Entry 1K5N (X-ray diffraction, 1.09 A resolution); this record covers chains A and C of the 3 polymer chains in the assembly.

== Chain A ==
Molecule: major histocompatibility complex molecule HLA-B*2709
Organism: Homo sapiens
Notes: fragment: HLA-B*2709 heavy chain, extracellular domain
Reference sequence: P03989 (1B27_HUMAN); residues 1-276 here correspond to UniProt positions 25-300 (UniProt number = residue number + 24)
Chain sequence (276 residues; numbered 1 to 276; the number before each row is that of its first residue):
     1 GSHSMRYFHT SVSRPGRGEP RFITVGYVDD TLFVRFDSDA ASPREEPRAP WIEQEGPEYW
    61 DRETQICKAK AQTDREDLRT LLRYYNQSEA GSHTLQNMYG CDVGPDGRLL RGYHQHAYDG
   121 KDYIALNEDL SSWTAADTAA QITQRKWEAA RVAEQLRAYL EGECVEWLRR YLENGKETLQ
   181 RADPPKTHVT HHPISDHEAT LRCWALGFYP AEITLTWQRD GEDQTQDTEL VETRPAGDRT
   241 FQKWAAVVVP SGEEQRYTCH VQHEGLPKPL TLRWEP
Disulfides: Cys-101/Cys-164, Cys-203/Cys-259

== Chain C ==
Molecule: nonameric model peptide m9
Chain sequence (9 residues; numbered 1 to 9; the number before each row is that of its first residue):
     1 GRFAAAIAK

== How chain A and chain C interact ==
Pairs across the interface - 35 pairs, chain A then chain C:
  Met-5(A) with Gly-1(C)
  Tyr-7(A) with Gly-1(C), hydrogen bond (side chain-backbone); Arg-2(C)
  His-9(A) with Arg-2(C), hydrogen bond
  Thr-24(A) with Arg-2(C), hydrogen bond
  Glu-45(A) with Arg-2(C), salt bridge
  Glu-63(A) with Gly-1(C); Arg-2(C), salt bridge
  Ile-66(A) with Arg-2(C); Phe-3(C); Ala-4(C), hydrophobic
  Cys-67(A) with Arg-2(C), hydrogen bond
  Thr-73(A) with Ala-6(C); Ile-7(C)
  Asp-77(A) with Ala-8(C); Lys-9(C), salt bridge
  Thr-80(A) with Lys-9(C)
  Tyr-84(A) with Lys-9(C), hydrogen bond (side chain-backbone)
  Leu-95(A) with Lys-9(C)
  Tyr-99(A) with Arg-2(C); Phe-3(C), hydrogen bond (side chain-backbone)
  His-116(A) with Lys-9(C), hydrogen bond
  Thr-143(A) with Lys-9(C), hydrogen bond (side chain-backbone)
  Lys-146(A) with Lys-9(C), hydrogen bond (side chain-backbone)
  Trp-147(A) with Ile-7(C); Ala-8(C), hydrogen bond (side chain-backbone); Lys-9(C)
  Gln-155(A) with Phe-3(C); Ala-5(C)
  Leu-156(A) with Phe-3(C), hydrophobic
  Tyr-159(A) with Gly-1(C), hydrogen bond (side chain-backbone); Arg-2(C); Phe-3(C)
  Trp-167(A) with Gly-1(C)
  Tyr-171(A) with Gly-1(C), hydrogen bond (side chain-backbone)
Also at the interface, not in a pair above, chain A (32 interface residues in all): Val-25, Val-34, Tyr-59, Lys-70, Glu-76, Leu-81, Tyr-123, Val-152, Glu-163

== In short ==
32 residues of chain A face 9 of chain C across their interface; the contacts include 12 hydrogen bonds and 3
salt bridges. Polar contacts include Glu-45(A)/Arg-2(C), Glu-63(A)/Arg-2(C) and Asp-77(A)/Lys-9(C).
Here chain A is major histocompatibility complex molecule HLA-B*2709 (Homo sapiens) and chain C is nonameric
model peptide m9. Entry 1K5N (HLA-B*2709 bound to nona-peptide M9) was determined by X-ray diffraction,
deposited together with 1JGE.
